Entry 6JQA (X-ray diffraction, 2.40 A resolution); this record covers chains A and C of the 4 polymer chains in the assembly.

Chain A:
Protein: Phytoplasmal effector causing phyllody 1
From: Onion yellows phytoplasma OY-W
UniProtKB: X5IFG3 (X5IFG3_ONYPH); residues 1-91 here correspond to UniProt positions 35-125 (UniProt number = residue number + 34)
Chain sequence (91 residues; each row starts with the number of its first residue):
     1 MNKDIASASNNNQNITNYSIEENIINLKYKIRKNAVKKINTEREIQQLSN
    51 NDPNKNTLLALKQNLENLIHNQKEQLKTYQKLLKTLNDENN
Unresolved in the structure: 1-6
Modified positions: Y18 (3-iodo-tyrosine; IYR); Y29 (3-iodo-tyrosine; IYR); Y79 (3,5-diiodotyrosine; TYI)

Chain C:
Protein: Phytoplasmal effector causing phyllody 1
From: Onion yellows phytoplasma OY-W
UniProtKB: X5IFG3 (X5IFG3_ONYPH); residues 1-91 here correspond to UniProt positions 35-125 (UniProt number = residue number + 34)
Chain sequence (91 residues; row label = number of the first residue in the row):
     1 MNKDIASASNNNQNITNYSIEENIINLKYKIRKNAVKKINTEREIQQLSN
    51 NDPNKNTLLALKQNLENLIHNQKEQLKTYQKLLKTLNDENN
Unresolved in the structure: 1-10
Modified positions: Y18 (3,5-diiodotyrosine; TYI); Y29 (3,5-diiodotyrosine; TYI); Y79 (3,5-diiodotyrosine; TYI)

Chain A / chain C interface:
Pairs across the interface - 23 pairs, chain A then chain C:
  T57(A) with L82(C)
  L61(A) with T78(C); Y79(C)
  N64(A) with E74(C)
  N67(A) with N71(C), hydrogen bond
  L68(A) with L68(C), hydrophobic
  N71(A) with N67(C); N71(C)
  E74(A) with N64(C)
  Q75(A) with N64(C); L68(C)
  T78(A) with T57(C); L61(C); N64(C), hydrogen bond
  Y79(A) with L61(C)
  L82(A) with T57(C)
  L86(A) with P53(C), hydrophobic
  N90(A) with D52(C), hydrogen bond; P53(C); N54(C)
  N91(A) with N51(C); D52(C), hydrogen bond; N54(C)
Also at the interface, not in a pair above, chain A (15 interface residues in all): N54
Also at the interface, not in a pair above, chain C (18 interface residues in all): K37, L58, A60, Q75

Overview:
Chain A and chain C form an interface of 15 and 18 residues respectively; the contacts include 4 hydrogen
bonds. Polar pairs include N67(A)-N71(C), T78(A)-N64(C) and N90(A)-D52(C).
Chain A is Phytoplasmal effector causing phyllody 1 and chain C is Phytoplasmal effector causing phyllody 1,
both from Onion yellows phytoplasma OY-W; the structure, Crystal structure of phyllogen, a phyllody inducing
effector protein of phytoplasma, was determined by X-ray diffraction.
